PDB entry 1CXU | X-ray diffraction, 1.42 A resolution | chain A

== Chain A ==
Name: Protein (avian sarcoma virus integrase)
Source organism: Avian sarcoma virus
Notes: fragment: catalytic core domain; engineered mutation(s): INS(P48, L49, R50, E51, N208, L209)
UniProtKB: P03354 (POL_RSVP); residues 52-207 here correspond to UniProt positions 624-779 (UniProt number = residue number + 572)
Chain sequence (162 residues; each row starts with the number of its first residue):
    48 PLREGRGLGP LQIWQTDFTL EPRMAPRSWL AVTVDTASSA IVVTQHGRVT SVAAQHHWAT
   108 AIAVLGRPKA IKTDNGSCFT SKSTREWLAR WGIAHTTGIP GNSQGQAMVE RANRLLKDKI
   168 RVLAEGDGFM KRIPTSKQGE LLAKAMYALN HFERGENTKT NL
Not modelled in the structure: 48-55, 199-209
Sequence notes: insertion (48-51, 208-209); conflict Gly52 (Pro624 in P03354)
Reported in the primary citation:
  - conformationally variable residues (loop rearrangement, order/disorder transition, side-chain flip): Asp64, Lys119, Asn122, Gly123, Thr144 to Ala154
  - contacts within the chain: Lys119-Gln151 (hydrogen bond)
  - binding site for citric acid: Arg132
  - mutagenesis - D64N: abolished catalytic activity (citing earlier work)
  - catalytic residues: Asp64 (citing earlier work)

== In short ==
The paper reports the catalytic residue Asp64; D64N abolishes catalytic activity.
Chain A is Protein (avian sarcoma virus integrase) (Avian sarcoma virus); the structure, 1.42A resolution asv
integrase core domain from citrate, was determined by X-ray diffraction together with 1CXQ, 1CZ9 and 1CZB from
the same study.
